Entry 7Z6Q (electron microscopy, 2.50 A resolution); this record covers chains a and c of the 12 polymer chains in the assembly.

== Chain a ==
Protein: Photosystem P840 reaction center, large subunit
Source organism: Chlorobaculum tepidum TLS
UniProt: Q8KAY0 (Q8KAY0_CHLTE); residues 1-731 here = UniProt positions 1-731
Chain sequence (731 residues; each row starts with the number of its first residue):
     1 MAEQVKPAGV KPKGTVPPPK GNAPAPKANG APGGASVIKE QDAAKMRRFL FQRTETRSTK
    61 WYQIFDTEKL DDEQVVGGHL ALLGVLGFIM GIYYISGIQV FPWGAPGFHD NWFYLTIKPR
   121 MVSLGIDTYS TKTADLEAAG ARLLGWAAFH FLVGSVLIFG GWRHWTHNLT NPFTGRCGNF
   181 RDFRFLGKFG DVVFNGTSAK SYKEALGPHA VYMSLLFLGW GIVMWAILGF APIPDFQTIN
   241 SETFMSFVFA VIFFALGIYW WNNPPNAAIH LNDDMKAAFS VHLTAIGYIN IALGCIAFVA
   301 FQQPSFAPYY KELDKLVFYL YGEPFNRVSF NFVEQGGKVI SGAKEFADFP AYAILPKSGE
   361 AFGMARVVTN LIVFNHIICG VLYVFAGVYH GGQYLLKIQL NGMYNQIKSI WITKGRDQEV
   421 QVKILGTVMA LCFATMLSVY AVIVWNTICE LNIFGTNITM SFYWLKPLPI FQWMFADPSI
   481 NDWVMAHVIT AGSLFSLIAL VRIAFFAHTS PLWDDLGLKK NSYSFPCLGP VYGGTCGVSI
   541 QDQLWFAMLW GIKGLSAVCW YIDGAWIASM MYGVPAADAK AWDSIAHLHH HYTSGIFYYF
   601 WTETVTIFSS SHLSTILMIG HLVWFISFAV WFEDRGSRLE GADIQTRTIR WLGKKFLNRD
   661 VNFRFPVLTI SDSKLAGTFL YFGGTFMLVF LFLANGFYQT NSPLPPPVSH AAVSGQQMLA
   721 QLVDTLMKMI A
Unresolved in the structure: 1-54, 709-731
Ion coordination: bacteriochlorophyll a Mg site 1 near E242 (its only coordinating residue here); bacteriochlorophyll a Mg site 2 near N375 (its only coordinating residue here); 4Fe-4S cluster Fe: C527, C536 (shared with 2 residues of chain A); Ca2+: D563, E603, F692, N695, G696
Small-molecule neighbours:
  - bacteriochlorophyll a (BCL), molecule 1: W61, Y62, Q63, I64, F65, D66, T67, K276, F279, L283, L382, Y383, F385, A386, Y389, H390, Q393, Y523, Q541, L544, W545, M548, L675, F679
  - bacteriochlorophyll a (BCL), molecule 2: F65, T67, L70, V75, G78, H79, L82, M275, A278, F279, H282, L283, I286
  - bacteriochlorophyll a (BCL), molecule 3: D72, V75, V76, H79, L80, L83, F149, V153, V156, L157, F180, F183, F185, F194, T197, S198, A199, K200, S201, Y202, A205, P208, H209, Y212, M213, L216
  - bacteriochlorophyll a (BCL), molecule 4: L80, V156, L157, F159, G160, R163, H164, N168, L169, T170, N171, R176, G178, N179, F183, F185, L186, Y212, L215, L216
  - bacteriochlorophyll a (BCL), molecule 5: L83, L86, G87, M90, Y94, I117, R120, M121, L124, W146, F149, H150, V153, G154, L157, M213, L216, F217, W220, V223, F253, I289
  - bacteriochlorophyll a (BCL), molecule 6: L83, Y202, K203, A205, L206, H209, A210, M213, L216, G219, W220, V223, P265, A267, L271, N272, A278, V281, H282, A285, I286, I289
  - bacteriochlorophyll a (BCL), molecule 7: Y93, W112, F113, T116, I117, L371, I372, F374, N375, I378, C379, L382, F679, F682, G683, F686, M687, V689, F690, L693
  - bacteriochlorophyll a (BCL), molecule 8: D110, N111, W112, F113, L320, Y321, G322, H612, T615, I616, I619, M687, F690
  - bacteriochlorophyll a (BCL), molecule 9: L431, A434, T435, L437, S438, K466, P467, L468, F471, F475, D482, W483, A486, H487, T490
  - bacteriochlorophyll a / F39: L86, I89, M90, Y93, T116, I117, P119, R120, S123, F217, W220, F236, Q237, T238, I239, S241, E242, M245, S246, F249, A268, H270, L271, A277, S280, V281, T284, A285, I286, Y288, N290, A292, L293, C295, I296, A297, V299, A300, F301, Q303, S305, F306, Y309, Y310, I372, N375, H376, C379, Y383, V384, G387, V388, G391, G392, Y394, L395, S409, I410, W411, I412, K414, G415, I424, L500, A504, F505
  - chlorophyll a (CLA), molecule 1: M429, C432, F433, M436, L437, Y440, F495, I498, R502, F546, L549, W550
  - chlorophyll a (CLA), molecule 2: M436, Y440, A441, V444, T447, I448, F454, F495, L549, W550, I552, K553, M570, I596, F597, F600, W624, Y681
  - chlorophyll a (CLA), molecule 3: T615, M618, I619, H621, L622, W624, F625, F628
  - chlorophyll a (CLA), molecule 4: L622, V623, F625, I626, F628, A629, F632, D634, S637, R638, G641, A642, Q645
  - Bacteriochlorophyll A isomer (GS0), molecule 1: M436, Y440, I443, V488, G492, I552, K553, G554, S556, W560, I567, M570, I596, F600, T604, I607, F608, L617, H621, W624, Y681, T685, L688, V689, F692
  - Bacteriochlorophyll A isomer (GS0), molecule 2: F597, F600, W601, W624
  - IKV ([(2R)-2-hexadecanoyloxy-3-[(2S,3S,4R,5R,6S)-6-(hydroxymethyl)-3,4,5-tris(oxidanyl)oxan-2-yl]oxy-propyl] hexadecanoate): C295, F298, R366, V373, I377, V381, M474, F475, A476, D477, N481, D482, M485, A486, I489, T490, G492, S493, L494, S496, G551, G554, L555, V558, Y561, I562, G564, Y592, Q699
  - 4Fe-4S cluster (SF4): C527, G529, P530, C536, E633, I670
From the paper describing this entry:
  - binding site for Bacteriochlorophyll A isomer: W601 (from molecular simulation)

== Chain c ==
Protein: Cytochrome c
Source organism: Chlorobaculum tepidum TLS
UniProt: O07091 (CY551_CHLTE); residue numbers follow UniProt; this construct covers 1-206
Chain sequence (206 residues; each row starts with the number of its first residue):
     1 MDKNSNGKLI ALAVGGAVLM GALFFSVSFL TGYIPAPNHS AILTPLRSFM GWFLLIFCAS
    61 IIIMGLGKMS SAISDKWFLS FPLSIFVIVM VMFLSLRVYW EKGRTTTVDG KYIRTTAELK
   121 EFLNKPAATS DVPPAPAGFD FDAAKKLVDV RCNKCHTLDS VADLFRTKYK KTGQVNLIVK
   181 RMQGFPGSGI SDDDAKTIGI WLHEKF
Unresolved in the structure: 1-4, 126-206
Curated features (UniProtKB/Swiss-Prot):
  - binding site (heme): C152, C155, H156, M182
Small-molecule neighbours:
  - bacteriochlorophyll a (BCL): M20, L23, F24, V27
  - chlorophyll a (CLA): L55, I56, A59

== Interface between chain a and chain c ==
Pairs across the interface - 32 pairs, chain a then chain c:
  L437(a) with I56(c), hydrophobic
  S438(a) with W52(c)
  A441(a) with W52(c)
  V444(a) with L55(c), hydrophobic
  W445(a) with S48(c), hydrogen bond (side chain-backbone); G51(c)
  F454(a) with W100(c), hydrophobic
  G455(a) with W100(c)
  N457(a) with R47(c), hydrogen bond
  T459(a) with H39(c); R47(c)
  M460(a) with R47(c); S48(c), hydrogen bond (backbone-side chain)
  S461(a) with S48(c), hydrogen bond (backbone-side chain)
  F462(a) with S48(c); W52(c), hydrophobic
  Y463(a) with P35(c); A36(c), hydrogen bond (side chain-backbone); T44(c)
  W464(a) with F24(c); S28(c); T31(c), hydrogen bond (backbone-side chain); Y33(c), hydrophobic; T44(c); P45(c), hydrophobic; S48(c), hydrogen bond
  L465(a) with V27(c), hydrophobic
  K466(a) with T31(c)
  L468(a) with L30(c), hydrophobic
  P469(a) with L30(c)
  I585(a) with A36(c), hydrophobic
  H587(a) with I34(c)
Other interface residues (no listed pair), chain a (21 interface residues in all): V442

== In short ==
Chain a and chain c form an interface of 21 and 19 residues respectively; the contacts include 7 hydrogen
bonds. Polar contacts include W445(a)-S48(c), N457(a)-R47(c) and M460(a)-S48(c). One chlorophyll a molecule
and one bacteriochlorophyll a molecule are bound between chain a and chain c. The paper reports a binding site
for Bacteriochlorophyll A isomer at W601(a).
Here chain a is Photosystem P840 reaction center, large subunit and chain c is Cytochrome c, both from
Chlorobaculum tepidum TLS. Entry 7Z6Q (Cryo-EM structure of the whole photosynthetic complex from the green
sulfur bacteria) was determined by electron microscopy.
